PDB entry 5SBB | X-ray diffraction, 2.25 A resolution | chains B and E of the 6 polymer chains in the assembly

== Chain B ==
Name: Tubulin beta-2B chain
From: Bos taurus
UniProt: Q6B856 (TBB2B_BOVIN); the author numbering skips numbers that UniProt does not, so the offset changes along the chain: 1-42 = UniProt 1-42; 45-360 = UniProt 43-358; 369-455 = UniProt 359-445
Amino-acid sequence (445 residues; numbered 1 to 455; 10 numbers in that range are skipped by the numbering (no residue carries them; nothing is unmodelled there); the number before each row is that of its first residue):
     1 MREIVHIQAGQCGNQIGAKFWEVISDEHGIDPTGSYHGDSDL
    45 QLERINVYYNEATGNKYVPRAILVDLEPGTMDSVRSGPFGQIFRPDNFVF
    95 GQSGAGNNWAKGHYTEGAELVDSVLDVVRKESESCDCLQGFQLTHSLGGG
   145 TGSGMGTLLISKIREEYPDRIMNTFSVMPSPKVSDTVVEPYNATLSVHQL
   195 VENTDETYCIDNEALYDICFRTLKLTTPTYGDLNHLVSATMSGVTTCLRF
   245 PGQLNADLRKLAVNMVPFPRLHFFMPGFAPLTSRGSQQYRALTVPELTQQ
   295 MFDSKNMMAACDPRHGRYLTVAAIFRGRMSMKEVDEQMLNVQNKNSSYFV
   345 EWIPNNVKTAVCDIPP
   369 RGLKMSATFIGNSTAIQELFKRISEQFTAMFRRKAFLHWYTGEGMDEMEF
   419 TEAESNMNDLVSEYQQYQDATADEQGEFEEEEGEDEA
Not modelled in the structure: 278-281, 440-455
Swiss-Prot annotation at these positions:
  - motif: M1 to I4 (MREI motif)
  - binding site (GTP): Q11, E71, S140, G144, T145, G146, N206, N228
  - binding site (Mg(2+)): E71
  - modified residue: S40 (Phosphoserine), T57 (Phosphothreonine), K60 (N6-acetyllysine), S174 (Phosphoserine), T287 (Phosphothreonine), T292 (Phosphothreonine), R320 (Omega-N-methylarginine), E448 (5-glutamyl polyglutamate)
  - cross-link (Glycyl lysine isopeptide (Lys-Gly)): K60 (interchain with G-Cter in ubiquitin), K326 (interchain with G-Cter in ubiquitin)
Metal / ion sites: Mg2+: Q11 (together with GDP); Ca2+ near E113 (its only coordinating residue here)
Small-molecule neighbours: GDP (guanosine-5'-diphosphate): G10, Q11, C12, Q15, I16, A99, N101, S140, G142, G143, G144, T145, G146, S147, V171, P173, V177, D179, E183, N206, L209, Y224, L227, N228
From the paper describing this entry:
  - binding site for the ligand 5JH: G100, N102, K105, V181

== Chain E ==
Name: Stathmin-4
From: Rattus norvegicus
UniProt: P63043 (STMN4_RAT); residues 5-145 here correspond to UniProt positions 49-189 (UniProt number = residue number + 44)
Amino-acid sequence (143 residues; numbered 3 to 145; the number before each row is that of its first residue):
     3 MADMEVIELNKCTSGQSFEVILKPPSFDGVPEFNASLPRRRDPSLEEIQK
    53 KLEAAEERRKYQEAELLKHLAEKREHEREVIQKAIEENNNFIKMAKEKLA
   103 QKMESNKENREAHLAAMLERLQEKDKHAEEVRKNKELKEEASR
Not modelled in the structure: 3-5, 29-43, 141-145
Sequence notes: initiating methionine (3); expression tag (4)
Swiss-Prot annotation at these positions:
  - modified residue: S46 (Phosphoserine)

== Interface between chain B and chain E ==
Contacting residue pairs - 25 pairs, chain B then chain E:
  Y108(B) - H78(E)  hydrogen bond
  Y108(B) - E79(E)
  Y108(B) - V82(E)  hydrophobic
  Y108(B) - I83(E)
  L152(B) - E79(E)
  S155(B) - L72(E)
  S155(B) - K75(E)  hydrogen bond
  S155(B) - R76(E)  hydrogen bond
  K156(B) - R76(E)
  R158(B) - L68(E)
  E159(B) - L69(E)
  E159(B) - L72(E)
  E159(B) - R76(E)  salt bridge
  P162(B) - E65(E)
  Q193(B) - K75(E)
  E196(B) - H71(E)  salt bridge
  N197(B) - K75(E)
  T409(B) - E89(E)
  E411(B) - V82(E)
  E411(B) - A86(E)
  G412(B) - V82(E)
  G412(B) - K85(E)
  G412(B) - A86(E)
  M413(B) - V82(E)
  E417(B) - H78(E)  salt bridge
Also at the interface, not in a pair above, chain B (18 interface residues in all): H107, T109, G410

== In short ==
18 residues of chain B face 14 of chain E across their interface, with 3 hydrogen bonds and 3 salt bridges.
Polar contacts include E159(B)-R76(E), E196(B)-H71(E) and E417(B)-H78(E). Ligands of chain B: GDP. The paper
reports a binding site for the ligand 5JH at G100(B), N102(B) and K105(B) among others.
Here chain B is Tubulin beta-2B chain (Bos taurus) and chain E is Stathmin-4 (Rattus norvegicus). Entry 5SBB
(Tubulin-maytansinoid-4c-complex) was determined by X-ray diffraction (same publication as 5SB8, 5SB9, 5SBA,
5SBC, 5SBD and 5SBE).
